Entry 4GG6 (X-ray diffraction, 3.20 A resolution); this record covers chains A and H of the 5 polymer chains in the assembly.

Chain A:
Protein: HLA class II histocompatibility antigen, DQ alpha 1 chain
Source organism: Homo sapiens
Notes: fragment: extracellular domains
UniProtKB: P01909 (DQA1_HUMAN); residues -1 to 181 here correspond to UniProt positions 24-206 (UniProt number = residue number + 25)
Amino-acid sequence (192 residues; numbered -1 to 189 plus 1 insertion-coded residue; the number before each row is that of its first residue; numbers below 1 keep their minus sign (Glu-1 is residue -1)):
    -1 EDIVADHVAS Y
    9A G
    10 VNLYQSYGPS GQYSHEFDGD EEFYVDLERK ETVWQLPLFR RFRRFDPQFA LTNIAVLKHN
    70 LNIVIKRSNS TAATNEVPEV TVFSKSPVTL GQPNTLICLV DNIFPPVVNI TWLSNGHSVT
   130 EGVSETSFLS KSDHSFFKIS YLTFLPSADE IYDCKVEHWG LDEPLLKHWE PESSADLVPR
Unresolved in the structure: -1, 158-159, 181-189
Disulfide bonds: Cys107-Cys163
Covalent attachments: N-acetylglucosamine (NAG) linked to Asn78, Asn118
Differences from the reference sequence: expression tag (182-189)
UniProt features mapped onto this chain:
  - region: Glu179 to Glu181 (Connecting peptide)
  - glycosylation (N-linked (GlcNAc...) asparagine): Asn78, Asn118

Chain H:
Protein: T-cell receptor, SP3.4 beta chain
Source organism: Homo sapiens
Notes: fragment: extracellular domains; engineered mutation(s): C202A, S184C
Amino-acid sequence (245 residues; row label = number of the first residue in the row; note: 13 numbers in that range are skipped by the numbering (no residue carries them; nothing is unmodelled there)):
     1 DSGVTQTPKH LITATGQRVT LRCSPRSGD
    37 LSVYWYQQSL DQGLQFLIQY YN
    63 GEERAKGNIL
    74 ERFSAQQF
    83 PDLHSELNLS SLELGDSALY FCASSVAVS
  112A A
   112 GTYEQYFGPG TRLTVTEDLK NVFPPEVAVF EPSEAEISHT QKATLVCLAT GFYPDHVELS
   172 WWVNGKEVHS GVCTDPQPLK EQPALNDSRY ALSSRLRVSA TFWQNPRNHF RCQVQFYGLS
   232 ENDEWTQDRA KPVTQIVSAE AWGRAD
Unresolved in the structure: 1, 257
Disulfide bonds: Cys23-Cys104, Cys158-Cys223
What the authors report for this chain:
  - mutagenesis - T113A, Y114A: unchanged binding to HLA class II histocompatibility antigen, DQ beta 1 chain

Chain A / chain H interface:
Residue-residue contacts - 8 pairs, chain A then chain H:
  Leu60(A) - Arg66(H)
  Thr61(A) - Arg66(H)
  Thr61(A) - Val110(H)
  Ala64(A) - Tyr57(H)
  Ala64(A) - Arg66(H)
  Val65(A) - Val110(H)  hydrophobic
  His68(A) - Leu37(H)
  His68(A) - Asn58(H)
Other interface residues (no listed pair), chain A (6 interface residues in all): Gln57

In short:
The interface between chain A and chain H involves 6 residues on one side and 5 on the other. Covalently
linked N-acetylglucosamine: at Asn78(A) and Asn118(A). The paper reports that T113A and Y114A of chain H leave
binding to HLA class II histocompatibility antigen, DQ beta 1 chain unchanged.
Chain A is HLA class II histocompatibility antigen, DQ alpha 1 chain and chain H is T-cell receptor, SP3.4
beta chain, both from Homo sapiens; the structure, Protein complex, was determined by X-ray diffraction,
deposited together with 4GG8.
